8AN3 - chain AAA; structure by electron microscopy, 3.90 A resolution.

== Chain AAA ==
Protein: S-layer protein A
Source organism: Sulfolobus acidocaldarius DSM 639
Reference sequence: Q4J6E5 (SLAA_SULAC); residue numbers follow UniProt; this construct covers 1-1424
Amino-acid sequence (1424 residues; numbered 1 to 1424; the number before each row is that of its first residue):
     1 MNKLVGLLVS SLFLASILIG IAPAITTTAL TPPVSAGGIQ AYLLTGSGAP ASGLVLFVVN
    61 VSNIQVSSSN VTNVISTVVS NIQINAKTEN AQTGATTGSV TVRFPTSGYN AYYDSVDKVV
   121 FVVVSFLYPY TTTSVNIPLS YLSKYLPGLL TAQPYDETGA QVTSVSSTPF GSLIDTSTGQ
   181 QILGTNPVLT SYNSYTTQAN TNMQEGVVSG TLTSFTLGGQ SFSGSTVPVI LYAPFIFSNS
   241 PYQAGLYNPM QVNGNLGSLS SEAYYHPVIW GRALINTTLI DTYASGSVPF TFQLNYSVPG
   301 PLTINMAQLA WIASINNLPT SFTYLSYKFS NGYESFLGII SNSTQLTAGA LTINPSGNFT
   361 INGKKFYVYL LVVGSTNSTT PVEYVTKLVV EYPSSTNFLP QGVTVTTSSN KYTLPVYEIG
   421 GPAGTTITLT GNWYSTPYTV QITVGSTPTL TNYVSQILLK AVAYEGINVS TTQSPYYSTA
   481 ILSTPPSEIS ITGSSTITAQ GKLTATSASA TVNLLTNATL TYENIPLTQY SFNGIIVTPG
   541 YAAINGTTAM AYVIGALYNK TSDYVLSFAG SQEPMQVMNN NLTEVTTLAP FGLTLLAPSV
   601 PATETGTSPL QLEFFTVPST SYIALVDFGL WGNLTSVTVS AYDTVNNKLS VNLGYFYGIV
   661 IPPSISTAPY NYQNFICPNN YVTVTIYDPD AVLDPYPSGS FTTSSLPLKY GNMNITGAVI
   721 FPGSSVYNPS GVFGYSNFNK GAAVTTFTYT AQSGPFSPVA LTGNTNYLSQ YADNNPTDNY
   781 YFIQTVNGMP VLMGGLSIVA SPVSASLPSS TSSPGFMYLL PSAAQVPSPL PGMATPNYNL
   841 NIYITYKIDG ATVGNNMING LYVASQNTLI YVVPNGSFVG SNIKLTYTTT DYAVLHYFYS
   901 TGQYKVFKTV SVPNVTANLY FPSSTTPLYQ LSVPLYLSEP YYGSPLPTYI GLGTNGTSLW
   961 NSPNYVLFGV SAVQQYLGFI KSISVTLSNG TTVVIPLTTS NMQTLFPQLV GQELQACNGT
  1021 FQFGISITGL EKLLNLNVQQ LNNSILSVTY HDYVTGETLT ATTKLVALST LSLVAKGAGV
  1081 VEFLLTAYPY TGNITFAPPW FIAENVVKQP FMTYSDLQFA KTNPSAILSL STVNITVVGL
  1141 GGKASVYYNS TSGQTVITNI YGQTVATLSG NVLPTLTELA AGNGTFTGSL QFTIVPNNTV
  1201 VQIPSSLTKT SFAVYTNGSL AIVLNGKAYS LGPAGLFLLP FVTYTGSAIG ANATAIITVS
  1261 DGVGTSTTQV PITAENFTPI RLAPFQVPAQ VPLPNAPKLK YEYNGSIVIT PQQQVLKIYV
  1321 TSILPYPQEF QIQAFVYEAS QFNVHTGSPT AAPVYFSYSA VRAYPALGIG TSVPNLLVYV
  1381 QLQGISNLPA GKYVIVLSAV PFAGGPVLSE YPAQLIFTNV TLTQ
Not modelled in the structure: 1-29, 1070-1424
Disulfide bonds: Cys677-Cys1017
Covalent attachments: N-acetylglucosamine (NAG) linked to Asn60, Asn70, Asn295, Asn342, Asn358, Asn468, Asn545, Asn559, Asn714, Asn914, Asn955, Asn1018; glycan linked to Asn276, Asn377, Asn517, Asn581, Asn633, Asn875, Asn989
UniProt features mapped onto this chain:
  - glycosylation (N-linked (GlcNAc...) asparagine): Asn60, Asn70, Asn276, Asn295, Asn342, Asn358, Asn377, Asn468, Asn517, Asn545, Asn559, Asn581, Asn633, Asn714, Asn875, Asn914, Asn955, Asn989, Asn1018, Asn1042 and 8 more in UniProt

== Overview ==
N-acetylglucosamine is covalently linked to Asn60, Asn70, Asn295, Asn342, Asn358 and Asn468 and 6 more.
Chain AAA is S-layer protein A (Sulfolobus acidocaldarius DSM 639); the structure, S-layer protein SlaA from
Sulfolobus acidocaldarius at pH 7.0, was determined by electron microscopy, deposited together with 8QOX,
8QP0, 8AN2 and 7ZCX.
